Entry 8IGW (X-ray diffraction, 4.20 A resolution (low resolution: residue-level contacts below are approximate; hydrogen-bond / salt-bridge calls are withheld)); this record covers chains B and F of the 6 polymer chains in the assembly.

Chain B:
Protein: V-type sodium ATPase catalytic subunit A
Organism: Enterococcus hirae ATCC 9790
Notes: EC 7.2.2.1
UniProtKB: Q08636 (NTPA_ENTHA); numbering as in UniProt (aligned over 1-593)
Amino-acid sequence (596 residues; row label = number of the first residue in the row; numbers below 1 keep their minus sign (Ser-2 is residue -2)):
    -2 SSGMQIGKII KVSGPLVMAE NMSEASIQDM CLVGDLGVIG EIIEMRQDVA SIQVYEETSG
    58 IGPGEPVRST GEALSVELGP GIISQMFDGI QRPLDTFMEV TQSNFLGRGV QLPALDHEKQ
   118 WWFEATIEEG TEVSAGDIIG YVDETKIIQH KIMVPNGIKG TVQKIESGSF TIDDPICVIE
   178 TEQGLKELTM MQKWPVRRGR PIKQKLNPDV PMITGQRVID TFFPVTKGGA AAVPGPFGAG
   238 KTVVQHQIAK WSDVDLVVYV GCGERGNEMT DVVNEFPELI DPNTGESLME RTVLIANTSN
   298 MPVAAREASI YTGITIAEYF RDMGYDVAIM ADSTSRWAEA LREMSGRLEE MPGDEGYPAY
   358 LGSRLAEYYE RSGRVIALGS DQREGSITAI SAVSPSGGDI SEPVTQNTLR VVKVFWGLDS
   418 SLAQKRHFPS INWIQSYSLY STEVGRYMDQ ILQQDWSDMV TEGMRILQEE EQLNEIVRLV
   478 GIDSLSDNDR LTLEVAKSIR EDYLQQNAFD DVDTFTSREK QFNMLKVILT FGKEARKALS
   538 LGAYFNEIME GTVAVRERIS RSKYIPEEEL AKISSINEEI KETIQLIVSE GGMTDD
Unresolved in the structure: -2 to 0, 531-593
Construct notes: expression tag (-2 to 0)
Ion coordination: Mg2+: Asp329 (together with ADP)
Small-molecule neighbours: ADP (adenosine-5'-diphosphate): Gly235, Ala236, Gly237, Lys238, Thr239, Val240, Glu265, Phe425, Asn504, Ala505, Phe506
Swiss-Prot annotation at these positions:
  - binding site (ATP): Gly232 to Thr239
What the authors report for this chain:
  - mutagenesis - K238A/T239A: abolished binding to V-type sodium ATPase subunit B (chain F)

Chain F:
Protein: V-type sodium ATPase subunit B
Organism: Enterococcus hirae ATCC 9790
UniProtKB: Q08637 (NTPB_ENTHA); residues 1-458 here = UniProt positions 1-458
Amino-acid sequence (458 residues; numbered 1 to 458; the number before each row is that of its first residue):
     1 MIKEYRTIKE VVGPLMAVEK VSGVKYEELI EVRMQNGEIR RGQVLEVQED KAMVQIFEGT
    61 SGINLKNSSV RFLGHPLQLG VSEDMIGRVF DGLGRPKDNG PEILPEKYLD INGEVINPIA
   121 RDYPDEFIQT GISAIDHLNT LVRGQKLPVF GPPGAGKSAL AAQIARQATV LDSSDDFAVV
   181 FAAIGITFEE AEFFMEDFRQ TGAIDRSVMF MNLANDPAIE RIATPRMALT AAEYLAYEKG
   241 MHVLVIMEDM TNYAEALREI SAARREVPGR RGYPGYLYTN LATLFERAGR IRGLKGSVTQ
   301 IPILTMPEDD KTHPIPDLTG YITEGQIILT RELYKSGISP PIDVLPSLSR LKDKGTGAGK
   361 TREDHAATMN QLFAAYAQGK QAKELAVVLG ESALSDIDKI YAKFAERFEN EYVNQGFYTN
   421 RTITETLDLG WELLAMLPRT ELKRIKDDLL DKYLPEGK
Unresolved in the structure: 1-2, 339, 357-365, 455-458
Construct notes: engineered mutation Gly151 (Ser in Q08637), Pro152 (Gly in Q08637), Pro153 (Ser in Q08637), Ala155 (Leu in Q08637), Gly156 (Pro in Q08637), Lys157 (His in Q08637), Ser158 (Lys in Q08637), Ala159 (Glu in Q08637), Glu248 (Thr in Q08637), Ser339 (Gln in Q08637)
What the authors report for this chain:
  - mutagenesis - K157A/S158A, K157Q: decreased binding to ATP (proposed by the authors, not directly observed)
  - mutagenesis - K157A/S158A (0.6 +/- 0.002 ms): increased catalytic activity on 3 mM ATP

Interface between chain B and chain F:
Contacting residue pairs (50):
  Ser20(B) - Asn64(F)
  Ser20(B) - Lys66(F)
  Glu21(B) - Lys66(F)
  Ala22(B) - Asn64(F)
  Ser23(B) - Gly62(F)
  Ser23(B) - Ile63(F)
  Ser23(B) - Asn64(F)
  Ile24(B) - Val11(F)
  Ile24(B) - Thr60(F)
  Ile24(B) - Gly62(F)
  Ile24(B) - Ile63(F)
  Gln25(B) - Ser61(F)
  Ile40(B) - Gly13(F)
  Glu41(B) - Val11(F)
  Glu41(B) - Val12(F)
  Met42(B) - Glu10(F)
  Met42(B) - Val11(F)
  Met42(B) - Leu65(F)
  Arg43(B) - Glu10(F)
  Gln44(B) - Lys9(F)
  Arg195(B) - Arg40(F)
  Arg195(B) - Ser61(F)
  Lys202(B) - Phe188(F)
  Leu203(B) - Phe188(F)
  Asn204(B) - Glu196(F)
  Pro205(B) - Glu189(F)
  Met348(B) - Ala262(F)
  Met348(B) - Glu266(F)
  Met348(B) - Pro268(F)
  Asp351(B) - Arg258(F)
  Asp351(B) - Arg271(F)
  Ala356(B) - Arg258(F)
  Ala356(B) - Glu259(F)
  Ala356(B) - Ala262(F)
  Tyr357(B) - Glu259(F)
  Ser360(B) - Arg221(F)
  Ser360(B) - Glu259(F)
  Ala363(B) - Ala214(F)
  Glu364(B) - Asn215(F)
  Glu367(B) - Thr187(F)
  Glu367(B) - Phe188(F)
  Glu367(B) - Asn215(F)
  Arg407(B) - Thr251(F)
  Arg407(B) - Asn252(F)
  Arg407(B) - Glu255(F)
  Val408(B) - Thr187(F)
  Lys410(B) - Thr187(F)
  Lys410(B) - Glu190(F)
  Leu436(B) - Gly154(F)
  Tyr437(B) - Glu189(F)
Other interface residues (no listed pair), chain B (31 interface residues in all): Ile431, Tyr434
Other interface residues (no listed pair), chain F (36 interface residues in all): Ser261, Arg265, Arg331, Tyr334, Lys335

Summary:
31 residues of chain B and 36 residues of chain F are in contact. Ligands of chain B: ADP. From UniProt: 8
ATP-binding residues on chain B. From the paper: K157A/S158A and K157Q of chain F reduce binding to ATP;
K238A/T239A of chain B abolish binding to V-type sodium ATPase subunit B (chain F).
Chain B is V-type sodium ATPase catalytic subunit A and chain F is V-type sodium ATPase subunit B, both from
Enterococcus hirae ATCC 9790; the structure, Hexameric Ring Complex of Engineered V1-ATPase bound to 4 ADPs:
A3(De)3_(ADP)3cat,1non-cat, Hexameric Ring Complex of Engineered ..., was determined by X-ray diffraction
together with 8IGU and 8IGV from the same study.
